8SN2 - chains E and J of the 12 polymer chains in the assembly; structure by electron microscopy, 3.60 A resolution.

# Chain E
Protein: Histone H3.1
Source organism: Homo sapiens
UniProt: P68431 (H31_HUMAN); residues 0-135 here correspond to UniProt positions 1-136 (UniProt number = residue number + 1)
Sequence (140 residues; each row starts with the number of its first residue; numbers below 1 keep their minus sign (Gly-4 is residue -4)):
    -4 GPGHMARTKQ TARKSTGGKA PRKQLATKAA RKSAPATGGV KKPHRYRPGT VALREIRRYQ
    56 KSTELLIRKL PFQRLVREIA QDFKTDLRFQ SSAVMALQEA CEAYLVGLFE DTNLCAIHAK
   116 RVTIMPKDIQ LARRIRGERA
Unresolved in the structure: -4 to 36
Construct notes: expression tag (-4 to -1)
Curated features (UniProtKB/Swiss-Prot):
  - modified residue: Arg2 (Asymmetric dimethylarginine), Thr3 (Phosphothreonine), Lys4 (Allysine), Gln5 (5-glutamyl dopamine), Thr6 (Phosphothreonine), Arg8 (Citrulline), Lys9 (N6,N6,N6-trimethyllysine), Ser10 (ADP-ribosylserine), Thr11 (Phosphothreonine), Lys14 (N6-(2-hydroxyisobutyryl)lysine), Arg17 (Asymmetric dimethylarginine), Lys18 (N6-(2-hydroxyisobutyryl)lysine), Lys23 (N6-(2-hydroxyisobutyryl)lysine), Arg26 (Citrulline), Lys27 (N6,N6,N6-trimethyllysine), Ser28 (ADP-ribosylserine), Lys36 (N6,N6,N6-trimethyllysine), Lys37 (N6-methyllysine), Tyr41 (Phosphotyrosine), Lys56 (N6,N6,N6-trimethyllysine) and 8 more in UniProt
  - lipidation: Lys18 (N6-decanoyllysine)

# Chain J
Molecule: 147-nt DNA strand
Sequence (147 nucleotides; numbered -73 to 73; the number before each row is that of its first residue; numbers below 1 keep their minus sign (DA-73 is residue -73)):
   -73 ATCGGATGTA TATATCTGAC ACGTGCCTGG AGACTAGGGA GTAATCCCCT TGGCGGTTAA
   -13 AACGCGGGGG ACAGCGCGTA CGTGCGTTTA AGCGGTGCTA GAGCTGTCTA CGACCAATTG
    47 AGCGGCCTCG GCACCGGGAT TCTCGAT

# How chain E and chain J interact
Contacting residue pairs - 18 pairs, chain E then chain J:
  Arg40(E) with DG-8(J), base contact
  Arg42(E) with DG-5(J), salt bridge to the phosphate; DC70(J), hydrogen bond to the phosphate; DG71(J), salt bridge to the phosphate
  Thr45(E) with DC70(J), phosphate contact
  Arg63(E) with DA-14(J), phosphate contact; DA-13(J), salt bridge to the phosphate
  Arg72(E) with DT-23(J), salt bridge to the phosphate
  Arg83(E) with DT-23(J), phosphate contact
  Phe84(E) with DT-24(J), sugar contact; DT-23(J), hydrogen bond to the phosphate
  Gln85(E) with DT-24(J), phosphate contact
  Arg116(E) with DA-3(J), phosphate contact; DC-2(J), phosphate contact
  Val117(E) with DG-4(J), sugar contact; DA-3(J), hydrogen bond to the phosphate
  Thr118(E) with DA-3(J), hydrogen bond to the phosphate
  Met120(E) with DC-2(J), phosphate contact
Also at the interface, not in a pair above, chain E (18 interface residues in all): His39, Tyr41, Pro43, Ser86, Lys115, Lys122
Also at the interface, not in a pair above, chain J (12 interface residues in all): DT69

# In short
18 residues of chain E and 12 residues of chain J are in contact, with 4 hydrogen bonds and 4 salt bridges.
Polar pairs include Arg42(E)-DC70(J), Phe84(E)-DT-23(J) and Val117(E)-DA-3(J).
Here chain E is Histone H3.1 (Homo sapiens) and chain J is a 147-nt DNA strand. Entry 8SN2 (Cryo-EM structure
of the human nucleosome core particle in complex with RNF168 and UbcH5c (UbcH5c chemically ...) was determined
by electron microscopy, deposited together with 8SMW, 8SMX, 8SMY, 8SMZ, 8SN0, 8SN1 and 3 further entries.
